PDB entry 6HEC | electron microscopy, 6.95 A resolution (low resolution: residue-level contacts below are approximate; hydrogen-bond / salt-bridge calls are withheld) | chains G and L of the 34 polymer chains in the assembly

[Chain G]
Molecule: Proteasome subunit alpha
From: Archaeoglobus fulgidus (strain ATCC 49558 / VC-16 / DSM 4304 / JCM 9628 / NBRC 100126)
Notes: EC 3.4.25.1; engineered mutation(s): 0
UniProtKB: O29760 (PSA_ARCFU); residue numbers follow UniProt; this construct covers 5-246
Chain sequence (242 residues; row label = number of the first residue in the row):
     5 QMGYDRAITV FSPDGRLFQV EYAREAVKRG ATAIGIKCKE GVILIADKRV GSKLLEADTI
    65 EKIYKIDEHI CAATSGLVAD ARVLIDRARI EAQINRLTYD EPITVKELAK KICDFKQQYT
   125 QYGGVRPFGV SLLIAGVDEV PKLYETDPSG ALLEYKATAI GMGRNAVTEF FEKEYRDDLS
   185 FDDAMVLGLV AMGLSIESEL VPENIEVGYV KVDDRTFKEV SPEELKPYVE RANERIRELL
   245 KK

[Chain L]
Molecule: Proteasome-activating nucleotidase
From: Archaeoglobus fulgidus (strain ATCC 49558 / VC-16 / DSM 4304 / JCM 9628 / NBRC 100126)
UniProtKB: O28303 (PAN_ARCFU); residues 9-398 here = UniProt positions 9-398
Chain sequence (390 residues; each row starts with the number of its first residue):
     9 LLEKLKKLEE DYYKLRELYR RLEDEKKFIE SERIRYEREV RRLRSEVERL RSPPLLVGVV
    69 SDILEDGRVV VKSSTGPKFV VNTSQYINEE ELKPGARVAL NQQTLAIVNV LPTSKDPMVY
   129 GFEVEEKPEV SYEDIGGLDV QIEEIREAVE LPLLKPELFA EVGIEPPKGV LLYGPPGTGK
   189 TLLAKAVANQ TRATFIRVVG SEFVQKYIGE GARLVREVFQ LAKEKAPSII FIDELDAIAA
   249 RRTNSDTSGD REVQRTMMQL LAELDGFDPR GDVKVIGATN RIDILDPAIL RPGRFDRIIE
   309 VPLPTFEGRI QIFKIHTRKM KLAEDVDFKE LARITEGASG ADIKAICTEA GMFAIREERA
   369 KVTMLDFTKA IEKVLKKTTP IPDLKGVMFV
Ion coordination: Mg2+: Thr189 (together with ATP)
Residues lining bound ligands: ATP (adenosine-5'-triphosphate): Asp142, Ile143, Gly144, Pro184, Gly185, Thr186, Gly187, Lys188, Thr189, Leu190, Glu242, Asn288, Ile320, His324, Gly348, Ala349
Swiss-Prot annotation at these positions:
  - region: Met396 to Val398 (Docks into pockets in the proteasome alpha-ring to cause gate opening)
  - binding site (ATP): Gly185 to Leu190, His324

[Chain G / chain L interface]
Pairs across the interface (15; chain G residue first):
  Arg33(G) with Asp391(L); Leu392(L); Lys393(L); Phe397(L)
  Gly34(G) with Phe397(L)
  Ala35(G) with Val398(L)
  Lys66(G) with Val398(L)
  Gly80(G) with Phe397(L); Val398(L)
  Leu81(G) with Met396(L); Phe397(L); Val398(L)
  Val82(G) with Met396(L); Val398(L)
  Met166(G) with Lys393(L)
Also at the interface, not in a pair above, chain G (10 interface residues in all): Ala30, Val54

[Summary]
Chain G and chain L form an interface of 10 and 6 residues respectively. Bound to chain L: ATP. Curated
annotation (UniProt) lists 7 ATP-binding residues on chain L.
Here chain G is Proteasome subunit alpha and chain L is Proteasome-activating nucleotidase, both from
Archaeoglobus fulgidus (strain ATCC 49558 / VC-16 / DSM 4304 / JCM 9628 / NBRC 100126). Entry 6HEC
(PAN-proteasome in state 4) was determined by electron microscopy together with 6HE5, 6HE7, 6HE8, 6HE9, 6HEA
and 6HED from the same study.
